PDB entry 7TAF | electron microscopy, 2.00 A resolution | chains A and B of the 4 polymer chains in the assembly

== Chain A ==
Name: viral protein 1
From: enterovirus D68
UniProtKB: A0A097BW12 (A0A097BW12_HED68); residues 1-296 here correspond to UniProt positions 565-860 (UniProt number = residue number + 564)
Amino-acid sequence (296 residues; row label = number of the first residue in the row):
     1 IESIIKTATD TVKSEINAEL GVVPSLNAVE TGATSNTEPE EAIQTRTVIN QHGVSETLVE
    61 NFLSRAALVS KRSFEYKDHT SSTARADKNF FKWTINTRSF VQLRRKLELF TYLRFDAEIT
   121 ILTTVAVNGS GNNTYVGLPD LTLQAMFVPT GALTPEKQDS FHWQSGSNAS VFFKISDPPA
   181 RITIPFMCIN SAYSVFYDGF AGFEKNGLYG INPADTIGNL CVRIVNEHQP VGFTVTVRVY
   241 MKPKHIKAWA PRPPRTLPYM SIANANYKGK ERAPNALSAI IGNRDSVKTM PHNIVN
Residues lining bound ligands: 11526092 (GFI; N,N-dimethyl-5-(3-{2-methyl-4-[5-(trifluoromethyl)-1,2,4-oxadiazol-3-yl]phenoxy}propyl)-1,2-oxazole-3-carboxamide): Trp93, Ile95, Thr97, Leu113, Phe115, Ala117, Ile119, Ile121, Ala145, Met146, Phe147, Ala169, Ser170, Val171, Ile182, Ile184, Tyr193, Ser194, Val195, Asp215, Ile217, Leu220, Val239, Met241

== Chain B ==
Name: viral protein 2
From: enterovirus D68
UniProtKB: A0A097BW12 (A0A097BW12_HED68); residues 10-247 here correspond to UniProt positions 79-316 (UniProt number = residue number + 69)
Amino-acid sequence (238 residues; numbered 10 to 247; the number before each row is that of its first residue):
    10 SDRVLQLKLG NSAIVTQEAA NYCCAYGEWP NYLPDHEAVA IDKPTQPETA TDRFYTLKSV
    70 KWETGSTGWW WKLPDALNNI GMFGQNVQHH YLYRSGFLIH VQCNATKFHQ GALLVVAIPE
   130 HQRGAHNTNT SPGFDDIMKG EEGGTFNHPY VLDDGTSLAC ATIFPHQWIN LRTNNSATIV
   190 LPWMNAAPMD FPLRHNQWTL AIIPVVPLGT RTTSSMVPIT VSIAPMCCEF NGLRHAIT

== How chain A and chain B interact ==
Residue-residue contacts (104; chain A residue first):
  Val29(A) with Trp177(B)
  Glu30(A) with Gln176(B); Trp177(B), hydrogen bond (backbone-backbone); Asn179(B), hydrogen bond; Thr182(B), hydrogen bond; Asn183(B)
  Thr31(A) with Ala29(B); Gln176(B), hydrogen bond (backbone-side chain)
  Gly32(A) with His175(B)
  Arg98(A) with Gln131(B)
  Thr111(A) with Glu129(B)
  Tyr112(A) with Glu129(B), hydrogen bond; Met193(B); Asn194(B); Ala195(B)
  Asn190(A) with Ala195(B); Ala196(B)
  Ser191(A) with Ala195(B), hydrogen bond (backbone-backbone)
  Ala192(A) with Ala195(B)
  Ser194(A) with Ala195(B)
  Phe196(A) with Glu129(B); Gln131(B)
  Tyr197(A) with Glu129(B); Gln131(B), hydrogen bond (backbone-side chain); His204(B)
  Asp198(A) with Lys81(B), salt bridge; Glu129(B), hydrogen bond (backbone-side chain); His130(B); Gln131(B); Ile146(B); His204(B); Asn205(B), hydrogen bond (backbone-backbone); Thr208(B), hydrogen bond
  Gly199(A) with Arg203(B); His204(B)
  Phe200(A) with Gly142(B); Phe143(B), hydrophobic; Ile146(B), hydrophobic; Arg203(B), hydrogen bond (backbone-backbone)
  Gly202(A) with Arg203(B), hydrogen bond (backbone-side chain)
  Phe203(A) with Tyr100(B), hydrophobic; Phe200(B), hydrophobic; Arg203(B), hydrogen bond (backbone-side chain)
  Glu204(A) with Arg203(B), hydrogen bond (backbone-side chain)
  Lys205(A) with Phe143(B); Arg203(B)
  Tyr209(A) with His130(B); Gln131(B); Arg132(B), hydrogen bond (side chain-backbone); Pro141(B); Ile146(B)
  Gly210(A) with Gln131(B)
  Ala250(A) with Tyr35(B); Met193(B), hydrophobic
  Pro251(A) with Ile172(B); Phe173(B)
  Arg252(A) with Pro128(B), hydrogen bond (side chain-backbone); Glu129(B), hydrogen bond (side chain-backbone); Ile172(B); Phe173(B)
  Pro253(A) with Thr165(B); Ser166(B); Cys169(B); Ala170(B), hydrophobic; Ile172(B); Phe173(B)
  Pro254(A) with Thr165(B); Ser166(B)
  Arg255(A) with Asp163(B), hydrogen bond (side chain-backbone); Gly164(B)
  Thr256(A) with Gly164(B), hydrogen bond (backbone-backbone); Thr165(B), hydrogen bond (side chain-backbone); Ser166(B)
  Leu257(A) with Gly164(B), hydrogen bond (backbone-backbone)
  Met260(A) with Thr137(B); Asn138(B)
  Ala263(A) with Ser140(B)
  Asn264(A) with Asn138(B), hydrogen bond (side chain-backbone); Thr139(B); Ser140(B), hydrogen bond
  Ala265(A) with Gly133(B); Asp163(B)
  Asn266(A) with Gly133(B); Ala134(B), hydrogen bond (side chain-backbone); Thr137(B), hydrogen bond (side chain-backbone); Asn138(B); Thr139(B), hydrogen bond (side chain-backbone); Pro141(B)
  Tyr267(A) with Gly133(B); Ala134(B), hydrogen bond (backbone-backbone); His135(B); Asn136(B), hydrogen bond (backbone-backbone); His157(B), hydrogen bond; Asp162(B); Asp163(B); Gly164(B)
  Lys268(A) with Asn136(B), hydrogen bond
  Leu277(A) with His135(B); His157(B); Tyr159(B); Val160(B), hydrophobic
  Ser278(A) with Tyr159(B)
  Ala279(A) with Tyr159(B)
  Ile280(A) with Tyr159(B), hydrogen bond (backbone-side chain)
Also at the interface, not in a pair above, chain A (42 interface residues in all): Ile281
Also at the interface, not in a pair above, chain B (53 interface residues in all): Asn30, Ile127, Met147, Asn156, Leu161

== In short ==
The interface between chain A and chain B involves 42 residues on one side and 53 on the other, with 31
hydrogen bonds and 1 salt bridge. Polar pairs include Asp198(A)-Lys81(B), Glu30(A)-Asn179(B) and
Glu30(A)-Thr182(B). Chain A binds 11526092.
Here chain A is viral protein 1 and chain B is viral protein 2, both from enterovirus D68. Entry 7TAF (Cryo-EM
structure of Human Enterovirus D68 US/MO/14-18947 strain virion in complex with inhibitor 11526092) was
determined by electron microscopy.
